8DBS - chains I and P of the 22 polymer chains in the assembly; structure by electron microscopy, 3.50 A resolution.

# Chain I (and P)
Name: ATP synthase subunit c
Source organism: Escherichia coli
Notes: chain P of this document is another copy of the same molecule, construct and numbering; everything in this record applies to it too
Reference sequence: F4TL55 (F4TL55_ECOLX); residue numbers follow UniProt; this construct covers 3-79
Amino-acid sequence (77 residues; row label = number of the first residue in the row):
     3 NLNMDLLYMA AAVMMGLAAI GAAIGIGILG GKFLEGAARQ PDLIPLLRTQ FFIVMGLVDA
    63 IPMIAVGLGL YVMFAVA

# Interface between chain I and chain P
Contacting residue pairs (51):
  L4(I) with L8(P), hydrophobic
  D7(I) with L4(P); N5(P)
  L8(I) with L8(P), hydrophobic
  Y10(I) with L9(P), hydrophobic; A12(P)
  M11(I) with M11(P), hydrophobic; A12(P)
  A14(I) with A12(P); M16(P), hydrophobic
  M17(I) with M16(P), hydrophobic; L70(P), hydrophobic
  G18(I) with L19(P)
  L19(I) with L19(P)
  I22(I) with L19(P)
  A24(I) with I63(P), hydrophobic
  A25(I) with G23(P); A24(P); G27(P)
  I28(I) with V60(P), hydrophobic
  G29(I) with G27(P); I30(P); V60(P)
  I30(I) with I30(P), hydrophobic
  G32(I) with L31(P); V56(P)
  G33(I) with L31(P); K34(P)
  F35(I) with Q52(P); V56(P), hydrophobic
  L36(I) with L31(P), hydrophobic; F35(P), hydrophobic; Q52(P); F53(P)
  E37(I) with E37(P); R41(P), salt bridge
  A39(I) with L49(P)
  A40(I) with G38(P); Q42(P)
  P43(I) with L45(P), hydrophobic
  I46(I) with L48(P), hydrophobic; Q52(P)
  R50(I) with Q52(P), hydrogen bond
  F53(I) with L59(P), hydrophobic
  M57(I) with L59(P), hydrophobic
  L72(I) with L70(P), hydrophobic
  M75(I) with L70(P), hydrophobic; Y73(P), hydrophobic; V74(P), hydrophobic
  F76(I) with L70(P), hydrophobic; Y73(P)
Also at the interface, not in a pair above, chain I (38 interface residues in all): V15, A20, A21, I26, R41, F54, P64, V68
Also at the interface, not in a pair above, chain P (37 interface residues in all): V15, I26, I55, P64, I66, V78

# Summary
38 residues of chain I face 37 of chain P across their interface, with 1 hydrogen bond and 1 salt bridge.
Polar contacts include E37(I)-R41(P) and R50(I)-Q52(P).
Both chains are ATP synthase subunit c (Escherichia coli). Entry 8DBS (E. coli ATP synthase imaged in 10mM
MgATP State2 "half-up" Fo classified) was determined by electron microscopy (same publication as 8DBP, 8DBQ,
8DBR, 8DBT, 8DBU, 8DBV and 8DBW).
